PDB entry 7A23 | electron microscopy, 3.70 A resolution | chains G and F of the 45 polymer chains in the assembly

Chain G:
Protein: Nad7m
From: Brassica oleracea
Chain sequence (394 residues; numbered 1 to 394; the number before each row is that of its first residue):
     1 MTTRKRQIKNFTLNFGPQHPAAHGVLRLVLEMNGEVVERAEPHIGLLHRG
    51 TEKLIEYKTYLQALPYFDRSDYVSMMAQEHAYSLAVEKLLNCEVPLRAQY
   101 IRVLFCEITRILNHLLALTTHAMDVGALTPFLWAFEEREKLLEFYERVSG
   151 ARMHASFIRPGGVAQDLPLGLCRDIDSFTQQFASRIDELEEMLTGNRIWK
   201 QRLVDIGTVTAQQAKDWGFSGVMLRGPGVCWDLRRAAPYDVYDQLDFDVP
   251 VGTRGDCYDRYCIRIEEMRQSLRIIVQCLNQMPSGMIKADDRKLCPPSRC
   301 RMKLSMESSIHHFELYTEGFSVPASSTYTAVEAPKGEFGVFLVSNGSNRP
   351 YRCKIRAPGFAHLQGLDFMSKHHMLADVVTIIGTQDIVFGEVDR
Disordered / not traced: 1-10, 393-394
Ligand contacts:
  - phosphatidylethanolamine (PEV; (1S)-2-{[(2-aminoethoxy)(hydroxy)phosphoryl]oxy}-1-[(palmitoyloxy)methyl]ethyl stearate): Arg197, Ile198, Gln201
  - 4Fe-4S cluster (SF4): Arg49, Arg69, His154

Chain F:
Protein: Nad9m
From: Brassica oleracea
Chain sequence (190 residues; numbered 1 to 190; the number before each row is that of its first residue):
     1 MDNQFIFKYSWETLPKKWVKKMERSEHGNRFDTNTDYLFQLLCFLKLHTY
    51 TRVQVLIDICGVDYPSRKRRFEVVYNLLSTRYNSRIRVQTSADEVTRISS
   101 VVSLFPSAGWWEREVWDMFGVSFINHPDLRRILTDYGFEGHPLRKDFPLS
   151 GYVQVRYDDPEKRVVSEPIEMTQEFRYFDFASPWEQRSDG
Disordered / not traced: 1-7, 186-190

How chain G and chain F interact:
Pairs across the interface - 93 pairs, chain G then chain F:
  Arg27(G) with Tyr136(F), hydrogen bond
  Glu41(G) with Arg130(F), salt bridge
  Pro42(G) with Trp110(F), hydrophobic
  His43(G) with Tyr136(F), hydrogen bond
  Ile44(G) with Trp110(F), hydrophobic; Ile132(F); Leu133(F), hydrophobic
  Gly45(G) with Ile132(F); Leu133(F)
  His48(G) with Met118(F); Leu133(F)
  Glu52(G) with Glu114(F); Leu143(F)
  Lys53(G) with Pro142(F), hydrogen bond (side chain-backbone); Leu143(F); Arg144(F), hydrogen bond (side chain-backbone); Phe147(F), hydrogen bond (side chain-backbone); Pro148(F); Leu149(F)
  Leu54(G) with Leu149(F), hydrophobic
  Glu56(G) with Lys145(F), salt bridge
  Tyr57(G) with Phe147(F), hydrogen bond (side chain-backbone); Leu149(F)
  Lys58(G) with Phe175(F)
  Thr59(G) with Phe180(F)
  Gln62(G) with Phe180(F)
  Lys88(G) with Glu26(F), salt bridge; His27(F)
  Lys215(G) with Gln54(F); Val55(F); Thr80(F)
  Asp216(G) with Lys46(F), salt bridge; Gln54(F); Pro106(F); Ser107(F)
  Trp217(G) with Pro106(F); Ser107(F)
  Gly218(G) with Val55(F); Ser107(F)
  Val229(G) with Thr80(F)
  Trp231(G) with Leu78(F), hydrophobic; Thr80(F); Asn83(F)
  Leu233(G) with Arg85(F)
  Ala236(G) with Asn83(F), hydrogen bond (backbone-side chain)
  Thr317(G) with Phe180(F)
  Glu318(G) with Phe180(F)
  Ser325(G) with His27(F)
  Ser326(G) with Arg24(F), hydrogen bond (backbone-side chain); His27(F); Arg87(F), hydrogen bond (backbone-side chain)
  Thr327(G) with His27(F)
  Tyr328(G) with Ile57(F); Asp58(F); Asn76(F); Arg85(F)
  Glu337(G) with Ile57(F); Leu78(F); Arg85(F), salt bridge
  Phe341(G) with Cys60(F), hydrophobic; Val62(F), hydrophobic; Val74(F), hydrophobic; Asn76(F); Arg87(F)
  Val343(G) with Val62(F), hydrophobic; Tyr64(F)
  Asn348(G) with Phe180(F)
  Tyr351(G) with Asp63(F), hydrogen bond (side chain-backbone); Tyr64(F); Pro65(F); Lys145(F), hydrogen bond
  Arg352(G) with Gly61(F), hydrogen bond (side chain-backbone); Val62(F); Phe119(F); Leu143(F)
  Lys354(G) with Asp58(F), salt bridge; Ile59(F), hydrogen bond (side chain-backbone); Cys60(F); Trp111(F); Glu114(F), salt bridge
  Arg356(G) with Ile57(F); Asp58(F); Trp111(F)
  Phe360(G) with Trp110(F), hydrophobic; Trp111(F); Glu114(F)
  Leu363(G) with Trp110(F), hydrophobic
  Gln364(G) with Pro106(F); Ser107(F), hydrogen bond (side chain-backbone); Gly109(F); Trp110(F), hydrogen bond (side chain-backbone); Trp111(F)
  Val392(G) with Leu133(F)
Other interface residues (no listed pair), chain G (50 interface residues in all): Leu89, Gln212, Ser220, Glu314, Ala330, Arg349, Ala357, Ala361
Other interface residues (no listed pair), chain F (49 interface residues in all): Leu56, Phe105, Thr134, Tyr177, Ala181, Ser182

Overview:
Chain G and chain F form an interface of 50 and 49 residues respectively, with 15 hydrogen bonds and 7 salt
bridges. Polar contacts include Glu41(G)-Arg130(F), Glu56(G)-Lys145(F) and Lys88(G)-Glu26(F). Ligands of chain
G: phosphatidylethanolamine and 4Fe-4S cluster.
Chain G is Nad7m and chain F is Nad9m, both from Brassica oleracea; the structure, Plant mitochondrial
respiratory complex I, was determined by electron microscopy, deposited together with 7A24.
